7MFN - chains BBB and AAA; structure by X-ray diffraction, 1.55 A resolution.

== Chain BBB (and AAA) ==
Name: N-acetylmannosamine-6-phosphate 2-epimerase
From: Staphylococcus aureus
Notes: EC 5.1.3.9; chain AAA of this document is another copy of the same molecule, construct and numbering; everything in this record applies to it too
UniProtKB: X5EM89 (X5EM89_STAAU); numbering as in UniProt (aligned over 1-222)
Sequence (222 residues; each row starts with the number of its first residue):
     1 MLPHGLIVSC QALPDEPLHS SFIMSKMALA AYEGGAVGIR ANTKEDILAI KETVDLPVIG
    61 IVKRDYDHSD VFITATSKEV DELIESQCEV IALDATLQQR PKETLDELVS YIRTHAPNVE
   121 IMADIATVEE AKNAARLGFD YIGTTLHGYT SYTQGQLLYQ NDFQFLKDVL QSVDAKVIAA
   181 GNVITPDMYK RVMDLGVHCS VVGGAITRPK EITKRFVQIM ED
Sequence notes: engineered mutation Ala-180 (Glu in X5EM89)
What the authors report for this chain:
  - contacts within the chain: Arg-40/Asp-124 (salt bridge)
  - mutagenesis - Q11A, Q11S, E180A (2000-fold), R208A: decreased catalytic activity
  - catalytic residues: Gln-11, Arg-40 (proposed by the authors, not directly observed)
  - mutagenesis - R40A, K63A, K63E, D124A, D124Q: abolished catalytic activity

== How chain BBB and chain AAA interact ==
Contacting residue pairs (73):
  Leu-6(BBB) / Thr-213(AAA)
  Leu-6(BBB) / Phe-216(AAA)  hydrophobic
  Pro-17(BBB) / Lys-26(AAA)
  Pro-17(BBB) / Ala-30(AAA)  hydrophobic
  Pro-17(BBB) / Glu-33(AAA)
  Leu-18(BBB) / Lys-26(AAA)
  Leu-18(BBB) / Met-27(AAA)  hydrophobic
  Phe-22(BBB) / Ile-23(AAA)  hydrophobic
  Ile-23(BBB) / Ile-23(AAA)  hydrophobic
  Lys-26(BBB) / Pro-17(AAA)
  Lys-26(BBB) / Leu-18(AAA)
  Met-27(BBB) / Leu-18(AAA)  hydrophobic
  Met-27(BBB) / Pro-209(AAA)  hydrophobic
  Ala-30(BBB) / Pro-17(AAA)  hydrophobic
  Ala-30(BBB) / Pro-209(AAA)  hydrophobic
  Ala-30(BBB) / Lys-210(AAA)
  Ala-31(BBB) / Thr-213(AAA)
  Glu-33(BBB) / Pro-17(AAA)
  Glu-33(BBB) / Lys-210(AAA)  salt bridge
  Glu-33(BBB) / Lys-214(AAA)  hydrogen bond (backbone-side chain)
  Gly-34(BBB) / Lys-210(AAA)
  Gly-34(BBB) / Thr-213(AAA)
  Gly-34(BBB) / Lys-214(AAA)
  Gly-34(BBB) / Val-217(AAA)
  Gly-35(BBB) / Val-217(AAA)
  Ile-184(BBB) / Phe-216(AAA)
  Thr-185(BBB) / Phe-216(AAA)
  Pro-186(BBB) / Arg-215(AAA)
  Pro-186(BBB) / Phe-216(AAA)
  Pro-186(BBB) / Ile-219(AAA)
  Asp-187(BBB) / Ile-219(AAA)
  Tyr-189(BBB) / Phe-216(AAA)
  Tyr-189(BBB) / Ile-219(AAA)  hydrophobic
  Tyr-189(BBB) / Met-220(AAA)  hydrophobic
  Lys-190(BBB) / Ile-219(AAA)
  Lys-190(BBB) / Met-220(AAA)
  Met-193(BBB) / Met-220(AAA)  hydrophobic
  Val-202(BBB) / Phe-216(AAA)  hydrophobic
  Ala-205(BBB) / Ile-212(AAA)
  Ile-206(BBB) / Pro-209(AAA)
  Ile-206(BBB) / Ile-212(AAA)  hydrophobic
  Ile-206(BBB) / Thr-213(AAA)
  Pro-209(BBB) / Met-27(AAA)  hydrophobic
  Pro-209(BBB) / Ala-30(AAA)  hydrophobic
  Pro-209(BBB) / Ile-206(AAA)
  Lys-210(BBB) / Ala-30(AAA)
  Lys-210(BBB) / Glu-33(AAA)  salt bridge
  Lys-210(BBB) / Gly-34(AAA)
  Ile-212(BBB) / Ala-205(AAA)
  Ile-212(BBB) / Ile-206(AAA)  hydrophobic
  Ile-212(BBB) / Ile-212(AAA)  hydrophobic
  Thr-213(BBB) / Leu-6(AAA)
  Thr-213(BBB) / Ala-31(AAA)
  Thr-213(BBB) / Gly-34(AAA)
  Thr-213(BBB) / Ala-36(AAA)
  Thr-213(BBB) / Ile-206(AAA)
  Lys-214(BBB) / Gly-34(AAA)
  Arg-215(BBB) / Pro-186(AAA)
  Phe-216(BBB) / Leu-6(AAA)  hydrophobic
  Phe-216(BBB) / Ile-184(AAA)
  Phe-216(BBB) / Thr-185(AAA)
  Phe-216(BBB) / Pro-186(AAA)
  Phe-216(BBB) / Tyr-189(AAA)
  Phe-216(BBB) / Val-202(AAA)  hydrophobic
  Val-217(BBB) / Gly-34(AAA)
  Val-217(BBB) / Gly-35(AAA)
  Ile-219(BBB) / Pro-186(AAA)
  Ile-219(BBB) / Asp-187(AAA)
  Ile-219(BBB) / Tyr-189(AAA)  hydrophobic
  Ile-219(BBB) / Lys-190(AAA)
  Met-220(BBB) / Tyr-189(AAA)  hydrophobic
  Met-220(BBB) / Lys-190(AAA)
  Met-220(BBB) / Met-193(AAA)  hydrophobic
Other interface residues (no listed pair), chain BBB (35 interface residues in all): Val-8, Ala-36, Asp-194
Other interface residues (no listed pair), chain AAA (35 interface residues in all): Val-8, Phe-22, Leu-29

== Overview ==
Chain BBB and chain AAA each contribute 35 residues to their interface, with 1 hydrogen bond and 2 salt
bridges. Polar contacts include Glu-33(BBB)/Lys-210(AAA) and Glu-33(BBB)/Lys-214(AAA). The paper reports
catalytic residues Gln-11(BBB) and Arg-40(BBB); R40A, K63A and K63E of chain BBB, among others, abolish
catalytic activity; 9 substitutions were tested in all.
Both chains are N-acetylmannosamine-6-phosphate 2-epimerase (Staphylococcus aureus). Entry 7MFN
(N-Acetylmannosamine-6-phosphate 2-epimerase E180A from Staphylococcus aureus (strain MRSA USA300)) was
determined by X-ray diffraction (same publication as 7MQT, 7MFS and 6VVA).
